4RFV - chains A and B; structure by X-ray diffraction, 1.69 A resolution.

# Chain A (and B)
Protein: Bifunctional enzyme CysN/CysC
Organism: Mycobacterium tuberculosis
Notes: EC 2.7.7.4, 2.7.1.25; fragment: kinase domain; chain B of this document is another copy of the same molecule, construct and numbering; everything in this record applies to it too
UniProtKB: P9WNM5 (CYSNC_MYCTU); residue numbers follow UniProt; this construct covers 424-612
Sequence (193 residues; numbered 420 to 612; the number before each row is that of its first residue):
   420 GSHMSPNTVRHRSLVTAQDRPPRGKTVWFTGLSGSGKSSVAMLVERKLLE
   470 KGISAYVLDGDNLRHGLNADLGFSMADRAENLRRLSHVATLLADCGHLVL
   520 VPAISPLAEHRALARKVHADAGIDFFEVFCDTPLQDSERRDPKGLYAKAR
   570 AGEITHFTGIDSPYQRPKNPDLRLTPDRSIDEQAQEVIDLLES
Not modelled in the structure: 420-439, 552-581 (chain B: 420-440, 452, 552-582)
Differences from the reference sequence: expression tag (420-423); engineered mutation Ser556 (Cys in P9WNM5)
Curated features (UniProtKB/Swiss-Prot):
  - active site: Ser524 (Phosphoserine intermediate)
  - binding site (ATP): Gly450 to Ser457
Reported in the primary citation:
  - mutagenesis - C556S: decreased binding to ATP (proposed by the authors, not directly observed)
  - conformationally variable residues (order/disorder transition): Pro552 to Ser581
  - mutagenesis - C556S: abolished catalytic activity
  - mutagenesis - C556S: decreased stability in response to thrombin

# Interface between chain A and chain B
Residue-residue contacts - 33 pairs, chain A then chain B:
  Pro440(A) - Leu468(B)  hydrophobic
  Tyr475(A) - Leu510(B)
  Tyr475(A) - Cys514(B)  hydrophobic
  Gly485(A) - Arg502(B)  hydrogen bond (backbone-side chain)
  Gly485(A) - His506(B)
  Leu486(A) - Arg502(B)  hydrogen bond (backbone-side chain)
  Leu486(A) - Arg503(B)
  Leu486(A) - His506(B)
  Leu486(A) - Val507(B)  hydrophobic
  Asp489(A) - Glu499(B)
  Asp489(A) - Arg502(B)  salt bridge
  Asp489(A) - Arg503(B)  salt bridge
  Glu499(A) - Asp489(B)
  Arg502(A) - Gly485(B)  hydrogen bond (side chain-backbone)
  Arg502(A) - Leu486(B)  hydrogen bond (side chain-backbone)
  Arg502(A) - Asp489(B)  salt bridge
  Arg503(A) - Leu486(B)
  Arg503(A) - Asp489(B)  salt bridge
  Arg503(A) - Arg503(B)
  His506(A) - Gly485(B)
  His506(A) - Leu486(B)
  Val507(A) - Leu486(B)  hydrophobic
  Val507(A) - Leu510(B)  hydrophobic
  Leu510(A) - Tyr475(B)
  Leu510(A) - Val507(B)  hydrophobic
  Leu511(A) - Leu511(B)  hydrophobic
  Leu511(A) - Cys514(B)  hydrophobic
  Asp513(A) - Tyr475(B)  hydrogen bond
  Cys514(A) - Tyr475(B)  hydrophobic
  Cys514(A) - Leu511(B)  hydrophobic
  Cys514(A) - His516(B)
  His516(A) - Cys514(B)
  His516(A) - His516(B)  hydrogen bond
Other interface residues (no listed pair), chain A (17 interface residues in all): Leu482, Ala488
Other interface residues (no listed pair), chain B (15 interface residues in all): Ala488

# Overview
17 residues of chain A face 15 of chain B across their interface; the contacts include 6 hydrogen bonds and 4
salt bridges. Polar pairs include Asp489(A)-Arg502(B), Asp489(A)-Arg503(B) and Gly485(A)-Arg502(B). The paper
reports that C556S of chain A reduces binding to ATP; conformational variability at Pro552(A).
Both chains are Bifunctional enzyme CysN/CysC (Mycobacterium tuberculosis). Entry 4RFV (Structure of the
Mycobacterium tuberculosis APS kinase CysC Cys556Ala mutant) was determined by X-ray diffraction (same
publication as 4BZQ, 4BZX and 4BZP).
